Entry 7LCH (electron microscopy, 2.35 A resolution); this record covers chains A and B of the 6 polymer chains in the assembly.

[Chain A]
Molecule: Envelope protein E
From: Usutu virus
Reference sequence: Q5WPU4 (Q5WPU4_USUV); residues 1-500 here correspond to UniProt positions 294-793 (UniProt number = residue number + 293)
Chain sequence (500 residues; each row starts with the number of its first residue):
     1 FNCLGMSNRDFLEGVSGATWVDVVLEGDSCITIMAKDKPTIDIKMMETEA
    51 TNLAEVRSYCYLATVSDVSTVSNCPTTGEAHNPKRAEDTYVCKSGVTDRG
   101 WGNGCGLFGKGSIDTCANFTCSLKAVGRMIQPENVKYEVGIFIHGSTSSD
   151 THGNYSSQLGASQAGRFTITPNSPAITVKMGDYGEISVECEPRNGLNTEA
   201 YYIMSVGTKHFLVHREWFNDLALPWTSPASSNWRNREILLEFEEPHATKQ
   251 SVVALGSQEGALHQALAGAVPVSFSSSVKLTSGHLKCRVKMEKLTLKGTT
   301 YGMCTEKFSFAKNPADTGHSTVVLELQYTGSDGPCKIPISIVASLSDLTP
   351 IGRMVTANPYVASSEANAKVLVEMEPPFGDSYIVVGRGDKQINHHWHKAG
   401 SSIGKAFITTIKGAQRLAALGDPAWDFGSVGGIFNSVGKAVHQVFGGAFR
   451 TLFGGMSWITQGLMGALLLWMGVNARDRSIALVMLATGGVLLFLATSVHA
Disordered / not traced: 14-17, 500
Cystine bridges: Cys-3/Cys-30, Cys-60/Cys-121, Cys-92/Cys-116, Cys-190/Cys-287, Cys-304/Cys-335
Covalently attached groups: N-acetylglucosamine (NAG) linked to Asn-118, Asn-154

[Chain B]
Molecule: Membrane protein M
From: Usutu virus
Reference sequence: A0A0H3U5P6 (A0A0H3U5P6_USUV); residues 1-75 here correspond to UniProt positions 219-293 (UniProt number = residue number + 218)
Chain sequence (75 residues; numbered 1 to 75; the number before each row is that of its first residue):
     1 SIAVQTHGESMLANKKDAWLDSTKASRYLMKTENWIIRNPGYAFVAVLLG
    51 WMLGSNNGQRVVFVVLLLLVAPAYS

[Chain A / chain B interface]
Contacting residue pairs (68):
  Asn-8(A) with Lys-15(B)
  Glu-26(A) with Lys-15(B), salt bridge
  Asp-28(A) with Lys-16(B), salt bridge
  Ser-29(A) with Lys-15(B)
  Tyr-201(A) with Ser-10(B); Met-11(B), hydrogen bond; Leu-12(B), hydrogen bond (side chain-backbone)
  Lys-209(A) with Trp-19(B)
  Phe-211(A) with Trp-19(B), hydrophobic
  Leu-212(A) with Leu-12(B), hydrophobic
  Val-213(A) with His-7(B)
  His-214(A) with His-7(B), hydrogen bond (backbone-side chain); Glu-9(B); Ser-10(B), hydrogen bond; Met-11(B), hydrogen bond
  Trp-217(A) with Gln-5(B), hydrogen bond (side chain-backbone); Thr-6(B); His-7(B)
  Asp-220(A) with Gln-5(B), hydrogen bond (backbone-side chain)
  Leu-221(A) with Ser-1(B); Gln-5(B)
  Ala-222(A) with Ser-1(B), hydrogen bond (backbone-side chain); Ile-2(B), hydrophobic; Gln-5(B)
  Leu-223(A) with Ser-1(B)
  Gln-258(A) with Ser-1(B)
  Ala-261(A) with Ser-1(B)
  Leu-262(A) with Ser-1(B)
  His-263(A) with Trp-19(B), hydrogen bond (backbone-side chain); Leu-20(B)
  Gln-264(A) with Leu-20(B)
  Ala-265(A) with Ile-2(B); Gln-5(B); Thr-6(B); His-7(B), hydrogen bond (backbone-backbone)
  Leu-266(A) with Trp-19(B)
  Ala-267(A) with His-7(B); Gly-8(B), hydrogen bond (backbone-backbone); Trp-19(B); Arg-27(B)
  Gly-268(A) with His-7(B); Gly-8(B); Ser-10(B); Ala-18(B); Trp-19(B), hydrogen bond (backbone-backbone)
  Ala-269(A) with His-7(B); Ala-18(B); Trp-19(B), hydrogen bond (backbone-backbone)
  Pro-271(A) with Trp-19(B)
  Leu-280(A) with Leu-12(B), hydrophobic
  Thr-281(A) with Lys-16(B)
  Ser-282(A) with Leu-12(B); Ala-13(B); Asn-14(B), hydrogen bond
  Gly-283(A) with Leu-12(B); Ala-13(B), hydrogen bond (backbone-backbone)
  His-284(A) with Ala-13(B)
  Ala-419(A) with Ala-13(B)
  Ser-457(A) with Tyr-28(B)
  Trp-458(A) with Lys-24(B), hydrogen bond (side chain-backbone); Ala-25(B), hydrophobic; Tyr-28(B)
  Ile-459(A) with Tyr-28(B), hydrophobic; Leu-29(B), hydrophobic
  Leu-463(A) with Leu-69(B), hydrophobic
  Trp-470(A) with Gly-58(B)
  Val-498(A) with Glu-9(B); Lys-24(B), hydrogen bond (backbone-side chain)
Other interface residues (no listed pair), chain A (43 interface residues in all): Leu-196, Val-270, Leu-420, Leu-467, His-499
Other interface residues (no listed pair), chain B (27 interface residues in all): Ala-3, Asp-21, Val-62

[Summary]
43 residues of chain A face 27 of chain B across their interface, with 17 hydrogen bonds and 2 salt bridges.
Polar pairs include Glu-26(A)/Lys-15(B), Asp-28(A)/Lys-16(B) and Tyr-201(A)/Met-11(B).
Here chain A is Envelope protein E and chain B is Membrane protein M, both from Usutu virus. Entry 7LCH (The
mature Usutu SAAR-1776, Model B) was determined by electron microscopy (same publication as 7LCG).
